PDB entry 7RG9 | electron microscopy, 3.20 A resolution | chains A and R of the 6 polymer chains in the assembly

[Chain A]
Molecule: Isoform Gnas-2 of Guanine nucleotide-binding protein G(s) subunit alpha isoforms short
From: Homo sapiens
UniProtKB: P63092-2 (GNAS2-2_HUMAN); the author numbering skips numbers that UniProt does not, so the offset changes along the chain: 26-59 = UniProt 26-59; 74-394 = UniProt 60-380
Sequence (373 residues; numbered 8 to 394; 14 numbers in that range are skipped by the numbering (no residue carries them; nothing is unmodelled there); the number before each row is that of its first residue):
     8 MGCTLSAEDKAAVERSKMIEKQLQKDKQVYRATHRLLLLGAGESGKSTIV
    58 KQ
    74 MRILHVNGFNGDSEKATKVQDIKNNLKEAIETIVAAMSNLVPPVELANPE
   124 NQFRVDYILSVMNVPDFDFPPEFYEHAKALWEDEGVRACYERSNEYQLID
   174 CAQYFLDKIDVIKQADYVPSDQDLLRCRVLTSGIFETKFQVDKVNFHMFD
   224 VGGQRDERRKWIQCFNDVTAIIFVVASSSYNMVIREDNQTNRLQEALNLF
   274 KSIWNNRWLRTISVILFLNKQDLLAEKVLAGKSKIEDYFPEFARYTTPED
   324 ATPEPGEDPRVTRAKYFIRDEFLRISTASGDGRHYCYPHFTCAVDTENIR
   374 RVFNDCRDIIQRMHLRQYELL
Unresolved in the structure: 8-11, 49-50, 74-206, 253-262, 305-306, 366-367
Differences from the reference sequence: initiating methionine (8); expression tag (9-25)

[Chain R]
Molecule: Glucagon-like peptide 1 receptor
From: Homo sapiens
UniProtKB: P43220 (GLP1R_HUMAN); residue numbers follow UniProt; this construct covers 24-422
Sequence (445 residues; each row starts with the number of its first residue; numbers below 1 keep their minus sign (Met-22 is residue -22)):
   -22 MKTIIALSYIFCLVFADYKDDDDAAAGGSGGSLEVLFQGPGGSGGSRPQG
    28 ATVSLWETVQKWREYRRQCQRSLTEDPPPATDLFCNRTFDEYACWPDGEP
    78 GSFVNVSCPWYLPWASSVPQGHVYRFCTAEGLWLQKDNSSLPWRDLSECE
   128 ESKRGERSSPEEQLLFLYIIYTVGYALSFSALVIASAILLGFRHLHCTRN
   178 YIHLNLFASFILRALSVFIKDAALKWMYSTAAQQHQWDGLLSYQDSLSCR
   228 LVFLLMQYCVAANYYWLLVEGVYLYTLLAFSVFSEQWIFRLYVSIGWGVP
   278 LLFVVPWGIVKYLYEDEGCWTRNSNMNYWLIIRLPILFAIGVNFLIFVRV
   328 ICIVVSKLKANLMCKTDIKCRLAKSTLTLIPLLGTHEVIFAFVMDEHARG
   378 TLRFIKLFTELSFTSFQGLMVAILYCFVNNEVQLEFRKSWERWRL
Unresolved in the structure: -22 to 138, 208-218, 340-343, 422
Differences from the reference sequence: initiating methionine (-22); expression tag (-21 to 23); conflict Phe260 (Leu in P43220)
Disulfides: Cys226-Cys296

[Chain A / chain R interface]
Pairs across the interface - 28 pairs, chain A then chain R:
  Gln35(A) with Ser261(R), hydrogen bond
  Asp381(A) with Lys334(R), salt bridge
  Gln384(A) with Leu255(R); Ile330(R)
  Arg385(A) with Lys334(R), hydrogen bond (side chain-backbone); Asn338(R)
  His387(A) with Leu254(R); Leu255(R)
  Leu388(A) with Leu255(R), hydrophobic; Val331(R), hydrophobic
  Gln390(A) with Arg176(R); Asn406(R)
  Tyr391(A) with Arg176(R); His180(R); Glu247(R); Tyr250(R); Leu251(R); Leu254(R); Tyr402(R)
  Glu392(A) with Arg348(R), hydrogen bond (backbone-side chain); Asn406(R); Asn407(R)
  Leu393(A) with Val327(R), hydrophobic; Arg348(R), hydrogen bond (backbone-side chain); Leu356(R), hydrophobic
  Leu394(A) with Val331(R), hydrophobic; Lys334(R); Leu335(R), hydrophobic
Also at the interface, not in a pair above, chain A (14 interface residues in all): Lys216, Val217, Ile383
Also at the interface, not in a pair above, chain R (23 interface residues in all): Ser258, Val259, Ser352, Val405

[Overview]
14 residues of chain A and 23 residues of chain R are in contact, with 4 hydrogen bonds and 1 salt bridge.
Polar contacts include Asp381(A)-Lys334(R), Gln35(A)-Ser261(R) and Arg385(A)-Lys334(R).
Chain A is Isoform Gnas-2 of Guanine nucleotide-binding protein G(s) subunit alpha isoforms short and chain R
is Glucagon-like peptide 1 receptor, both from Homo sapiens; the structure, cryo-EM of human Glucagon-like
peptide 1 receptor GLP-1R in apo form, was determined by electron microscopy together with 7RA3, 7RBT and 7RGP
from the same study.
